3MKB - chains A and D of the 4 polymer chains in the assembly; structure by X-ray diffraction, 1.90 A resolution.

Chain A:
Molecule: Hemoglobin subunit alpha
Organism: Isurus oxyrinchus
Amino-acid sequence (140 residues; row label = number of the first residue in the row):
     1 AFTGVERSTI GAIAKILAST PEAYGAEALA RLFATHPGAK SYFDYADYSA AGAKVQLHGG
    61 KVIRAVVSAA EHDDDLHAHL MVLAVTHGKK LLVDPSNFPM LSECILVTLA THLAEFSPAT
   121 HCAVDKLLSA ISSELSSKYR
Metal / ion sites: heme Fe: His58, His87
Ligand contacts: heme (HEM): Leu32, Ala39, Tyr42, Phe43, Tyr45, His58, Lys61, Val62, Ala65, Val66, Leu83, Thr86, His87, Leu91, Val93, Asn97, Phe98, Leu101, Ile131, Leu135

Chain D:
Molecule: Hemoglobin subunit beta
Organism: Isurus oxyrinchus
Amino-acid sequence (136 residues; numbered 1 to 136; the number before each row is that of its first residue; X marks 3 residues of unknown identity (built as UNK)):
     1 VHWTQEERDE IVKTFFSANS SAIGTKALER MFVVFPWTNA YFAKXXXFSA SIHAAIVVGA
    61 LQDAVKHEDD VKAEFVNISK AHADKLHIDP GSFHLLTDSF IVELAHLKKV AFTPFVFAVW
   121 IKFFQVVIDA ISSQYH
Disordered / not traced: 43-47
Metal / ion sites: heme Fe near His82 (its only coordinating residue here)
Ligand contacts: heme (HEM): Met31, Thr38, Tyr41, Phe42, His53, Ile56, Val57, Ala60, Leu61, Phe75, Ile78, His82, Leu86, Ile88, Ser92, Phe93, Leu96, Thr97, Val127, Ile131
What the authors report for this chain:
  - binding site for heme: His53

Chain A / chain D interface:
Residue-residue contacts (20; chain A residue first):
  Pro37(A) with His136(D)
  Gly38(A) with Pro90(D)
  Lys40(A) with His136(D)
  Ser41(A) with His87(D); Ile88(D); Asp89(D)
  Tyr42(A) with Asp89(D), hydrogen bond
  Leu92(A) with Trp37(D), hydrophobic; Ala40(D), hydrophobic
  Asp94(A) with Trp37(D), hydrogen bond; Asp89(D); Ser92(D), hydrogen bond; Leu95(D)
  Pro95(A) with Trp37(D)
  Asn97(A) with Asp89(D)
  Tyr139(A) with Pro36(D); Trp37(D), hydrophobic
  Arg140(A) with Val34(D), hydrogen bond (side chain-backbone); Phe35(D); Pro36(D)
Interface residues without a listed pair, chain D (15 interface residues in all): Tyr41, Gly91, Tyr135
Interface features reported in the paper:
  - residue pairs: Asp94(A)-Ser92(D) (hydrogen bond)

Summary:
11 residues of chain A face 15 of chain D across their interface; the contacts include 4 hydrogen bonds. Polar
contacts include Tyr42(A)-Asp89(D), Asp94(A)-Trp37(D) and Asp94(A)-Ser92(D). The paper describes a hydrogen
bond between Asp94(A) and Ser92(D). Bound to chain A: heme. Ligands of chain D: heme. The paper reports a
binding site for heme at His53(D).
Chain A is Hemoglobin subunit alpha and chain D is Hemoglobin subunit beta, both from Isurus oxyrinchus; the
structure, Crystal structure determination of Shortfin Mako (Isurus oxyrinchus) hemoglobin at 1.9 Angstrom
resolution, was determined by X-ray diffraction.
